PDB entry 9C82 | electron microscopy, 6.84 A resolution (low resolution: residue-level contacts below are approximate; hydrogen-bond / salt-bridge calls are withheld) | chains A and F of the 5 polymer chains in the assembly

== Chain A ==
Protein: Phosphoinositide 3-kinase regulatory subunit 4
Source organism: Homo sapiens
Notes: EC 2.7.11.1
UniProtKB: Q99570 (PI3R4_HUMAN); residue numbers follow UniProt; this construct covers 1-1358
Sequence (1358 residues; row label = number of the first residue in the row):
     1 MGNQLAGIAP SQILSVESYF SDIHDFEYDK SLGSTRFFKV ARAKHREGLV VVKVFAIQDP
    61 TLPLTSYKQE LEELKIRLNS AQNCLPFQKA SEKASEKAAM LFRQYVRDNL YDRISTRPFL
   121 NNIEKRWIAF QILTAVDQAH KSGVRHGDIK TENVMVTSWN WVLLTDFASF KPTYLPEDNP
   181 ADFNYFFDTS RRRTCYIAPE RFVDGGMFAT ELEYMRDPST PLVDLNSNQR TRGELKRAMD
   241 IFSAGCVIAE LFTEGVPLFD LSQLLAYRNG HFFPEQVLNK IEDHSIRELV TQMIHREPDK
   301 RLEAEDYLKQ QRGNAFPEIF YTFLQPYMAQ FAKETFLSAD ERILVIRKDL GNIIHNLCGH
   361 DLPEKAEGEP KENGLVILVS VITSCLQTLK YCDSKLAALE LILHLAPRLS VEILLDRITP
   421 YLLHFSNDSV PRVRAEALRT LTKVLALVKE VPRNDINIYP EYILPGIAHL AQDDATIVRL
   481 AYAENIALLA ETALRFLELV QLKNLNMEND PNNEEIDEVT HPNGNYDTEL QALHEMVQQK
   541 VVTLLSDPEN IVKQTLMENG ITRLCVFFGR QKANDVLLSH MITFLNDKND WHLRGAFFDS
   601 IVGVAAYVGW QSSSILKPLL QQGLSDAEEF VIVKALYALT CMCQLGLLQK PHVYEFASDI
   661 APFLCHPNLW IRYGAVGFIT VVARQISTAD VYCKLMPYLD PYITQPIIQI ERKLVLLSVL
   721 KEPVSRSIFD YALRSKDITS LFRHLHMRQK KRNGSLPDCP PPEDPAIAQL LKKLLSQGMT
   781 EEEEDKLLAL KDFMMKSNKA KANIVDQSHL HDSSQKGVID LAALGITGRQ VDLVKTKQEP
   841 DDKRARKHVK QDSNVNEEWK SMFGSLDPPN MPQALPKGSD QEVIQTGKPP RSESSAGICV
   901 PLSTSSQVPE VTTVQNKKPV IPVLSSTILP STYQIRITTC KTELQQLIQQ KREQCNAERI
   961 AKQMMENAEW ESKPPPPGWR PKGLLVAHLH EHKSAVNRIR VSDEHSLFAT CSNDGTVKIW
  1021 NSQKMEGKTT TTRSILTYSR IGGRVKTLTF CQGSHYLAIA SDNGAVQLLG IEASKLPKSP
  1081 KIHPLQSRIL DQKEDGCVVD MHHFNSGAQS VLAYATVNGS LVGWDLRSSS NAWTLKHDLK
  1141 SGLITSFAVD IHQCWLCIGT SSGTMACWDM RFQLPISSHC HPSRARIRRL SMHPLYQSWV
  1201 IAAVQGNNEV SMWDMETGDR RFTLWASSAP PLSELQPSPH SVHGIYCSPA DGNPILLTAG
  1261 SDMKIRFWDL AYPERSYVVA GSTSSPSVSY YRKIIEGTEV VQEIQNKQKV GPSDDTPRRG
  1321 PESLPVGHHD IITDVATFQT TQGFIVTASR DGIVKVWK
Not modelled in the structure: 1-63, 87-104, 205-232, 359-371, 505-525, 808-969, 1307-1321
Swiss-Prot annotation at these positions:
  - active site: Asp148 (Proton acceptor)
  - binding site (ATP): Leu32 to Val40, Lys53
  - modified residue: Ser808 (Phosphoserine), Ser813 (Phosphoserine), Ser853 (Phosphoserine), Ser865 (Phosphoserine), Thr1316 (Phosphothreonine)
  - lipidation: Gly2 (N-myristoyl glycine)
  - natural variant: Arg936 (R936Q: In a breast cancer sample)

== Chain F ==
Protein: RB1-inducible coiled-coil protein 1
Source organism: Homo sapiens
UniProtKB: Q8TDY2 (RBCC1_HUMAN); residues 1-640 here = UniProt positions 1-640
Sequence (640 residues; row label = number of the first residue in the row):
     1 MKLYVFLVNT GTTLTFDTEL TVQTVADLKH AIQSKYKIAI QHQVLVVNGG ECMAADRRVC
    61 TYSAGTDTNP IFLFNKEMIL CDRPPAIPKT TFSTENDMEI KVEESLMMPA VFHTVASRTQ
   121 LALEMYEVAK KLCSFCEGLV HDEHLQHQGW AAIMANLEDC SNSYQKLLFK FESIYSNYLQ
   181 SIEDIKLKLT HLGTAVSVMA KIPLLECLTR HSYRECLGRL DSLPEHEDSE KAEMKRSTEL
   241 VLSPDMPRTT NESLLTSFPK SVEHVSPDTA DAESGKEIRE SCQSTVHQQD ETTIDTKDGD
   301 LPFFNVSLLD WINVQDRPND VESLVRKCFD SMSRLDPRII RPFIAECRQT IAKLDNQNMK
   361 AIKGLEDRLY ALDQMIASCG RLVNEQKELA QGFLANQKRA ENLKDASVLP DLCLSHANQL
   421 MIMLQNHRKL LDIKQKCTTA KQELANNLHV RLKWCCFVML HADQDGEKLQ ALLRLVIELL
   481 ERVKIVEALS TVPQMYCLAV VEVVRRKMFI KHYREWAGAL VKDGKRLYEA EKSKRESFGK
   541 LFRKSFLRNR LFRGLDSWPP SFCTQKPRKF DCELPDISLK DLQFLQSFCP SEVQPFLRVP
   601 LLCDFEPLHQ HVLALHNLVK AAQSLDEMSQ TITDLLSEQK
Not modelled in the structure: 205-306, 493-640
Swiss-Prot annotation at these positions:
  - motif: Lys566 to Lys569 (Nuclear localization signal)
  - modified residue: Ser222 (Phosphoserine), Ser229 (Phosphoserine), Ser237 (Phosphoserine), Thr238 (Phosphothreonine), Ser243 (Phosphoserine), Ser253 (Phosphoserine), Ser257 (Phosphoserine), Ser261 (Phosphoserine), Ser266 (Phosphoserine), Ser624 (Phosphoserine)
What the authors report for this chain:
  - mutagenesis - V314D, R326D, R334D: decreased binding to ULK1:ATG13
  - mutagenesis - V44D: decreased binding to ATG13

== How chain A and chain F interact ==
Residue-residue contacts - 9 pairs, chain A then chain F:
  Asp527(A) - Thr24(F)
  Val566(A) - Gln41(F)
  Trp610(A) - Leu460(F)
  Trp610(A) - Asp463(F)
  Trp610(A) - Gln464(F)
  Gln611(A) - Glu467(F)
  Leu647(A) - Leu460(F)
  Leu647(A) - His461(F)
  Leu647(A) - Gln464(F)
Interface residues without a listed pair, chain A (7 interface residues in all): Leu645, Leu648

== Overview ==
Chain A and chain F each contribute 7 residues to their interface. Curated annotation (UniProt) lists
active-site residue Asp148(A) and 10 ATP-binding residues on chain A. From the paper: V314D, R326D and R334D
of chain F reduce binding to ULK1:ATG13; V44D of chain F reduces binding to ATG13.
Chain A is Phosphoinositide 3-kinase regulatory subunit 4 and chain F is RB1-inducible coiled-coil protein 1,
both from Homo sapiens; the structure, Structure of human ULK1C:PI3KC3-C1 supercomplex, was determined by
electron microscopy.
